PDB entry 4QWN | X-ray diffraction, 2.10 A resolution | chains A and B of the 3 polymer chains in the assembly

# Chain A
Molecule: Lysine-specific demethylase 2A
From: Mus musculus
Notes: EC 1.14.11.27
UniProtKB: F6YRW4 (F6YRW4_MOUSE); residues 36-364 here = UniProt positions 36-364
Sequence (329 residues; each row starts with the number of its first residue):
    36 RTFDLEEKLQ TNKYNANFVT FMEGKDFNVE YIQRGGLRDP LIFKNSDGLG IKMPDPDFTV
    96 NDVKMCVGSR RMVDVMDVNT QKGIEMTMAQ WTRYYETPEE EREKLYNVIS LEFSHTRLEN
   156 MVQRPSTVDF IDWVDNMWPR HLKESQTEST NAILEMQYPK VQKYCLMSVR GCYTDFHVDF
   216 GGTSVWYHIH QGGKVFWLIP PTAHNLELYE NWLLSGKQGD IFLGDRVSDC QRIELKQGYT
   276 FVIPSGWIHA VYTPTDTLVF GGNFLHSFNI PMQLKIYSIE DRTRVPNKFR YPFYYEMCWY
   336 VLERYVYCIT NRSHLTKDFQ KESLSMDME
Ion coordination: Ni2+: H212, D214, H284 (together with 2-oxoglutaric acid)
Residues lining bound ligands: 2-oxoglutaric acid (AKG): N142, I144, L201, S203, T209, H212, D214, Y222, K229, H284, V286, T288
What the authors report for this chain:
  - conformationally variable residues (side-chain flip): Y222
  - Ni2+ coordination: H212, D214, H284
  - mutagenesis - S145A, D214A, N298A: abolished catalytic activity with Histone H3.2
  - mutagenesis - N186A, Y199A (30%-40%), F215A (30%-40%), K323A/F324A: decreased catalytic activity with Histone H3.2

# Chain B
Molecule: Lysine-specific demethylase 2A
From: Mus musculus
Notes: EC 1.14.11.27
UniProtKB: F6YRW4 (F6YRW4_MOUSE); residues 450-517 here = UniProt positions 450-517
Sequence (68 residues; row label = number of the first residue in the row):
   450 QVHLTHFELE GLRCLVDKLE SLPLHKKCVP TGIEDEDALI ADVKILLEEL ASSDPKLALT
   510 GVPIVQWP

# How chain A and chain B interact
Residue-residue contacts (86):
  V64(A) - G510(B)
  V64(A) - V511(B)
  V64(A) - P512(B)
  E65(A) - L508(B)
  E65(A) - G510(B)
  Q68(A) - T454(B)
  Q68(A) - F456(B)
  Q68(A) - A507(B)  hydrogen bond (side chain-backbone)
  Q68(A) - L508(B)
  Q68(A) - T509(B)  hydrogen bond
  Q68(A) - G510(B)  hydrogen bond (side chain-backbone)
  Q68(A) - V511(B)
  R69(A) - F456(B)
  R69(A) - L508(B)
  G70(A) - F456(B)
  G71(A) - F456(B)
  R73(A) - F456(B)
  F165(A) - P512(B)
  F165(A) - Q515(B)  hydrogen bond (backbone-side chain)
  D170(A) - W516(B)  hydrogen bond (backbone-side chain)
  N171(A) - V514(B)
  N171(A) - Q515(B)  hydrogen bond
  N171(A) - W516(B)
  M172(A) - V514(B)  hydrophobic
  W173(A) - W516(B)
  R175(A) - W516(B)
  S302(A) - E457(B)
  F303(A) - T454(B)
  F303(A) - F456(B)
  F303(A) - E457(B)
  I305(A) - G460(B)
  I305(A) - L464(B)  hydrophobic
  P306(A) - G460(B)
  P306(A) - C463(B)  hydrophobic
  L309(A) - C463(B)
  Y330(A) - K467(B)
  Y330(A) - L468(B)  hydrophobic
  Y330(A) - L471(B)  hydrophobic
  Y330(A) - K475(B)
  Y330(A) - K476(B)
  Y330(A) - C477(B)  hydrophobic
  E331(A) - C477(B)
  E331(A) - P479(B)
  C333(A) - L464(B)  hydrophobic
  C333(A) - L468(B)  hydrophobic
  W334(A) - L468(B)
  W334(A) - K476(B)  hydrogen bond (side chain-backbone)
  W334(A) - C477(B)
  W334(A) - V478(B)
  W334(A) - P479(B)
  W334(A) - E485(B)
  W334(A) - L488(B)
  W334(A) - I489(B)  hydrophobic
  Y335(A) - P479(B)
  Y335(A) - G481(B)  hydrogen bond (side chain-backbone)
  V336(A) - L464(B)  hydrophobic
  L337(A) - L461(B)  hydrophobic
  L337(A) - L464(B)  hydrophobic
  L337(A) - L468(B)  hydrophobic
  E338(A) - I482(B)
  E338(A) - L488(B)
  R339(A) - V514(B)
  R339(A) - Q515(B)  hydrogen bond (side chain-backbone)
  R339(A) - W516(B)
  Y340(A) - E457(B)  hydrogen bond
  Y340(A) - L461(B)  hydrophobic
  Y340(A) - V514(B)  hydrophobic
  V341(A) - L488(B)  hydrophobic
  V341(A) - V492(B)  hydrophobic
  C343(A) - I513(B)
  C343(A) - V514(B)  hydrophobic
  I344(A) - L495(B)  hydrophobic
  I344(A) - I513(B)  hydrophobic
  T345(A) - L495(B)
  R347(A) - D491(B)  salt bridge
  H349(A) - I482(B)
  H349(A) - E483(B)  hydrogen bond (backbone-backbone)
  H349(A) - A487(B)
  H349(A) - L488(B)
  H349(A) - D491(B)  salt bridge
  L350(A) - G481(B)
  T351(A) - T480(B)
  T351(A) - G481(B)  hydrogen bond (backbone-backbone)
  T351(A) - E483(B)
  F354(A) - G481(B)
  D362(A) - P517(B)
Interface residues without a listed pair, chain A (40 interface residues in all): I67, S358
Interface residues without a listed pair, chain B (43 interface residues in all): V451, L453, E459, V465, D484, L499

# Overview
Chain A and chain B form an interface of 40 and 43 residues respectively; the contacts include 12 hydrogen
bonds and 2 salt bridges. Polar pairs include R347(A)-D491(B), H349(A)-D491(B) and Q68(A)-A507(B). The paper
reports that N186A, Y199A and F215A of chain A, among others, reduce catalytic activity with Histone H3.2;
Ni2+ coordination by H212(A), D214(A) and H284(A); 7 substitutions were tested in all.
Chain A is Lysine-specific demethylase 2A and chain B is Lysine-specific demethylase 2A, both from Mus
musculus; the structure, Histone demethylase KDM2A-H3K36ME1-alpha-KG complex structure, was determined by
X-ray diffraction together with 4QX7, 4QX8, 4QXB, 4QXC, 4QXH and 4TN7 from the same study.
